6VOE - chains A and B; structure by X-ray diffraction, 1.30 A resolution.

[Chain A (and B)]
Protein: Protease
Source organism: Human immunodeficiency virus 1
Notes: chain B of this document is another copy of the same molecule, construct and numbering; everything in this record applies to it too
UniProt: Q5RZ08 (Q5RZ08_9HIV1); residues 1-99 here = UniProt positions 1-99
Chain sequence (99 residues; each row starts with the number of its first residue):
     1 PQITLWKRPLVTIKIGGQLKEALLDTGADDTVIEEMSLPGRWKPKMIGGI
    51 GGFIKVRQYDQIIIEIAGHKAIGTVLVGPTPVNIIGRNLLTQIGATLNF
Construct notes: engineered mutation K7 (Gln in Q5RZ08), I33 (Leu in Q5RZ08), I63 (Leu in Q5RZ08), A67 (Cys in Q5RZ08), A95 (Cys in Q5RZ08)
Bound ions: Na+ near D60 (its only coordinating residue here)
Small-molecule neighbours: T2R ((1S,3aR,5S,6R,7aS)-octahydro-1,6-epoxy-2-benzofuran-5-yl {(2S,3R)-3-hydroxy-4-[(2-methylpropyl)({2-[(propan-2-yl)amino]-1,3-benzoxazol-6-yl}sulfonyl)amino]-1-phenylbutan-2-yl}carbamate): R8, L23, D25, G27, A28, D29, D30, V32, K45, I47, G48, G49, I50, P81, V82, I84
What the authors report for this chain:
  - binding site for T2R: D29, D30, V32, I47, G48, I50
  - self-association interface (contacts with another copy of this molecule); pairs are residue here / residue on that copy: R8-D29 (salt bridge)
  - conformationally variable residues: P39

[How chain A and chain B interact]
Pairs across the interface (101; chain A residue first):
  P1(A) - L97(B)
  P1(A) - N98(B)
  P1(A) - F99(B)  hydrogen bond (backbone-backbone)
  Q2(A) - T96(B)
  Q2(A) - L97(B)
  Q2(A) - N98(B)  hydrogen bond
  I3(A) - T96(B)
  I3(A) - L97(B)  hydrogen bond (backbone-backbone)
  I3(A) - F99(B)  hydrophobic
  L5(A) - T26(B)
  L5(A) - R87(B)  hydrogen bond (backbone-side chain)
  L5(A) - T91(B)
  L5(A) - A95(B)
  W6(A) - R87(B)  hydrogen bond (backbone-side chain)
  W6(A) - T91(B)
  K7(A) - R87(B)
  R8(A) - D29(B)  salt bridge
  R8(A) - R87(B)
  P9(A) - T26(B)
  P9(A) - R87(B)
  L23(A) - G27(B)
  L24(A) - T26(B)  hydrogen bond (backbone-side chain)
  L24(A) - L97(B)  hydrophobic
  L24(A) - F99(B)  hydrophobic
  D25(A) - D25(B)
  D25(A) - T26(B)
  D25(A) - G27(B)  hydrogen bond (side chain-backbone)
  T26(A) - L5(B)
  T26(A) - P9(B)
  T26(A) - L24(B)  hydrogen bond (side chain-backbone)
  T26(A) - D25(B)
  T26(A) - T26(B)  hydrogen bond (side chain-backbone)
  T26(A) - L97(B)
  G27(A) - L23(B)
  G27(A) - D25(B)  hydrogen bond (backbone-side chain)
  D29(A) - R8(B)  salt bridge
  G49(A) - I50(B)
  G49(A) - P81(B)
  I50(A) - I47(B)  hydrophobic
  I50(A) - G49(B)
  I50(A) - I50(B)  hydrogen bond (backbone-backbone)
  I50(A) - G51(B)  hydrogen bond (backbone-backbone)
  I50(A) - G52(B)
  I50(A) - I54(B)  hydrophobic
  I50(A) - T80(B)
  I50(A) - I84(B)  hydrophobic
  G51(A) - I50(B)  hydrogen bond (backbone-backbone)
  G51(A) - G51(B)
  G51(A) - G52(B)
  G51(A) - I54(B)
  G52(A) - I50(B)
  G52(A) - G51(B)
  I54(A) - I50(B)
  I54(A) - G51(B)
  A67(A) - F99(B)  hydrophobic
  H69(A) - F99(B)
  T80(A) - I50(B)
  P81(A) - G49(B)
  P81(A) - I50(B)
  I84(A) - I50(B)  hydrophobic
  R87(A) - L5(B)  hydrogen bond (side chain-backbone)
  R87(A) - W6(B)  hydrogen bond (side chain-backbone)
  R87(A) - K7(B)  hydrogen bond (side chain-backbone)
  R87(A) - R8(B)
  R87(A) - P9(B)
  L90(A) - L5(B)  hydrophobic
  T91(A) - L5(B)
  T91(A) - W6(B)
  Q92(A) - W6(B)
  I93(A) - F99(B)
  G94(A) - N98(B)
  G94(A) - F99(B)
  A95(A) - L5(B)
  A95(A) - N98(B)
  A95(A) - F99(B)  hydrophobic
  T96(A) - Q2(B)
  T96(A) - I3(B)
  T96(A) - T4(B)
  T96(A) - T96(B)
  T96(A) - L97(B)
  T96(A) - N98(B)  hydrogen bond (backbone-backbone)
  L97(A) - P1(B)
  L97(A) - Q2(B)
  L97(A) - I3(B)  hydrogen bond (backbone-backbone)
  L97(A) - L24(B)  hydrophobic
  L97(A) - T26(B)
  L97(A) - T96(B)
  N98(A) - P1(B)
  N98(A) - Q2(B)  hydrogen bond
  N98(A) - G94(B)
  N98(A) - A95(B)
  N98(A) - T96(B)  hydrogen bond (backbone-backbone)
  N98(A) - N98(B)  hydrogen bond
  F99(A) - P1(B)  hydrogen bond (backbone-backbone)
  F99(A) - I3(B)  hydrophobic
  F99(A) - L24(B)  hydrophobic
  F99(A) - A67(B)  hydrophobic
  F99(A) - H69(B)
  F99(A) - I93(B)
  F99(A) - G94(B)
  F99(A) - A95(B)  hydrophobic
Other interface residues (no listed pair), chain A (41 interface residues in all): T4, V32, I47, G48, F53, P79
Other interface residues (no listed pair), chain B (38 interface residues in all): V32, P79, L90

[Summary]
The interface between chain A and chain B involves 41 residues on one side and 38 on the other, with 22
hydrogen bonds and 2 salt bridges. Among the polar pairs are R8(A)-D29(B), Q2(A)-N98(B) and L5(A)-R87(B). The
paper reports a binding site for T2R at D29(A), D30(A) and V32(A) among others; conformational variability at
P39(A).
Chain A and chain B are both Protease (Human immunodeficiency virus 1); the structure, HIV-1 wild type
protease with GRL-019-17A, a tricyclic cyclohexane fused tetrahydrofuranofuran (CHf-THF) derivative as the P2
..., was determined by X-ray diffraction.
